Entry 6IFM (X-ray diffraction, 2.80 A resolution); this record covers chains D and N of the 10 polymer chains in the assembly.

== Chain D ==
Protein: Antitoxin VapB
Organism: Salmonella enterica subsp. enterica serovar Typhimurium str. LT2
UniProt: Q7CPV2 (VAPB_SALTY); numbering as in UniProt (aligned over 1-68)
Chain sequence (68 residues; row label = number of the first residue in the row):
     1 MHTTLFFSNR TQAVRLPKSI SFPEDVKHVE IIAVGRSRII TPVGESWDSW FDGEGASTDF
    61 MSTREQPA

== Chain N ==
Molecule: DNA backward
Sequence (27 nucleotides; numbered 1 to 27; the number before each row is that of its first residue):
     1 GATGTATATG TCAAAGAGAT ATACAGG

== Chain D / chain N interface ==
Residue-residue contacts (10):
  His2(D) - DG18(N)  salt bridge to the phosphate
  Thr4(D) - DG18(N)  phosphate contact
  Phe7(D) - DT20(N)  base contact
  Asn9(D) - DT22(N)  hydrogen bond to the base
  Asn9(D) - DA23(N)  base contact
  Arg15(D) - DG18(N)  phosphate contact
  Arg15(D) - DA19(N)  salt bridge to the phosphate
  Pro17(D) - DA17(N)  phosphate contact
  Lys18(D) - DG16(N)  salt bridge to the phosphate
  Lys18(D) - DA17(N)  hydrogen bond to the phosphate
Interface residues without a listed pair, chain D (11 interface residues in all): Leu5, Phe6, Ser8, Leu16

== In short ==
Chain D and chain N form an interface of 11 and 7 residues respectively, with 2 hydrogen bonds and 3 salt
bridges. Among the polar pairs are Asn9(D)-DT22(N), Lys18(D)-DA17(N) and His2(D)-DG18(N).
Chain D is Antitoxin VapB (Salmonella enterica subsp. enterica serovar Typhimurium str. LT2) and chain N is
DNA backward; the structure, Crystal structure of DNA bound VapBC from Salmonella typhimurium, was determined
by X-ray diffraction together with 6IFC from the same study.
